PDB entry 1RUN | X-ray diffraction, 2.70 A resolution | chains F and A of the 6 polymer chains in the assembly

[Chain F]
Molecule: 17-nt DNA strand
Sequence (17 nucleotides; numbered 13 to -4; the number before each row is that of its first residue; the depositors numbered this strand downwards along its sequence, so these rows (ascending numbers) run in the REVERSE of the deposited 5'-to-3' order):
    -4 GCTT
     1 TTTACACTAG ATC

[Chain A]
Name: Protein (catabolite gene activator protein (cap))
Organism: Escherichia coli
UniProtKB: P0ACJ8 (CRP_ECOLI); residues 1-209 here correspond to UniProt positions 2-210 (UniProt number = residue number + 1)
Sequence (209 residues; numbered 1 to 209; the number before each row is that of its first residue):
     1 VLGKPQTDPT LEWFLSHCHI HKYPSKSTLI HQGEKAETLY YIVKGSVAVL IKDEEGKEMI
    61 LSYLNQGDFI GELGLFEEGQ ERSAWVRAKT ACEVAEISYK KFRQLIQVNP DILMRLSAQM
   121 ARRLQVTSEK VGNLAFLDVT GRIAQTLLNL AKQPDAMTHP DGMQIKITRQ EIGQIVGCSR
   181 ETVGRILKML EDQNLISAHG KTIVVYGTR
Disordered / not traced: 1-8
Ligand contacts: adenosine-3',5'-cyclic-monophosphate (CMP): Ile30, Val49, Leu61, Ser62, Phe69, Ile70, Gly71, Glu72, Leu73, Gly74, Arg82, Ser83, Ala84, Val86, Arg123, Thr127

[Interface between chain F and chain A]
Pairs across the interface - 15 pairs, chain F then chain A:
  DC-3(F) - Lys26(A)  salt bridge to the phosphate
  DT-2(F) - Lys26(A)  phosphate contact
  DT-1(F) - His199(A)  phosphate contact
  DT-1(F) - Gly200(A)  phosphate contact
  DA6(F) - Glu181(A)  base contact
  DC7(F) - Glu181(A)  hydrogen bond to the base
  DT8(F) - Ser179(A)  phosphate contact
  DT8(F) - Glu181(A)  base contact
  DT8(F) - Arg185(A)  hydrogen bond to the base
  DA9(F) - Cys178(A)  phosphate contact
  DA9(F) - Ser179(A)  hydrogen bond to the phosphate
  DA9(F) - Thr182(A)  hydrogen bond to the phosphate
  DG10(F) - Asp138(A)  phosphate contact
  DG10(F) - Val139(A)  hydrogen bond to the phosphate
  DG10(F) - Thr182(A)  sugar contact
Also at the interface, not in a pair above, chain F (10 interface residues in all): DT1, DC5
Also at the interface, not in a pair above, chain A (13 interface residues in all): Thr140, Gly177, Arg180

[Overview]
10 residues of chain F face 13 of chain A across their interface, with 5 hydrogen bonds and 1 salt bridge.
Among the polar pairs are DC7(F)-Glu181(A), DT8(F)-Arg185(A) and DA9(F)-Ser179(A). Chain A binds
adenosine-3',5'-cyclic-monophosphate.
Here chain F is a 17-nt DNA strand and chain A is Protein (catabolite gene activator protein (cap))
(Escherichia coli). Entry 1RUN (Catabolite gene activator protein (cap)/DNA complex +
adenosine-3',5'-cyclic-monophosphate) was determined by X-ray diffraction (same publication as 1RUO).
